Entry 8RXK (electron microscopy, 3.23 A resolution); this record covers chains C and D of the 5 polymer chains in the assembly.

# Chain C (and D)
Molecule: Competence related protein ComM
Organism: Legionella pneumophila
Notes: chain D of this document is another copy of the same molecule, construct and numbering; everything in this record applies to it too
Reference sequence: Q5ZXZ0 (Q5ZXZ0_LEGPH); numbering as in UniProt (aligned over 1-503)
Chain sequence (509 residues; row label = number of the first residue in the row):
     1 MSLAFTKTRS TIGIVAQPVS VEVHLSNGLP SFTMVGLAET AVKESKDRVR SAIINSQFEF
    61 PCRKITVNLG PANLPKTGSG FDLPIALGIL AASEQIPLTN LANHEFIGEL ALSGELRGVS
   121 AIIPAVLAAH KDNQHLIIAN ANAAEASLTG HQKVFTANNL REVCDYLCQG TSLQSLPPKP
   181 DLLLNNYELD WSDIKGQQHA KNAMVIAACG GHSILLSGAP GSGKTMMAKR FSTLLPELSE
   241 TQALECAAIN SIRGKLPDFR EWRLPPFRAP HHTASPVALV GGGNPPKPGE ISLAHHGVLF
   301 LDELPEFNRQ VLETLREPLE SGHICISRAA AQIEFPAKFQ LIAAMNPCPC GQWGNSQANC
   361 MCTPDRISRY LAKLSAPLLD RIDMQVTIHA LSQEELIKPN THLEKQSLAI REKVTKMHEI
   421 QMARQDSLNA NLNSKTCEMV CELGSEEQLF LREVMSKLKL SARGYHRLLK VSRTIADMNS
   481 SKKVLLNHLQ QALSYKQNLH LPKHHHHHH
Disordered / not traced: 350-363, 501-509 (chain D: 181-186, 350-363, 501-509)
Sequence notes: variant Ser-2 (Asn in Q5ZXZ0), Ser-31 (Gly in Q5ZXZ0), Gln-152 (Pro in Q5ZXZ0), Ser-175 (Asn in Q5ZXZ0), Tyr-187 (His in Q5ZXZ0), Gln-198 (His in Q5ZXZ0), Met-361 (Leu in Q5ZXZ0), Leu-408 (Pro in Q5ZXZ0), Asn-479 (Ser in Q5ZXZ0), Ser-480 (Glu in Q5ZXZ0), Ser-481 (Cys in Q5ZXZ0), Lys-482 (Asn in Q5ZXZ0), Leu-485 (Met in Q5ZXZ0), Asn-498 (Ile in Q5ZXZ0); expression tag (504-509)
Ligand contacts:
  - AMP-PNP (ANP; phosphoaminophosphonic acid-adenylate ester), molecule 1: Asp-193, Ile-194, Lys-195, Pro-220, Gly-221, Ser-222, Gly-223, Lys-224, Thr-225, Met-226, Leu-391
  - AMP-PNP (ANP), molecule 2: Pro-377, Arg-381, Asn-433, Ser-434, Ala-462, Arg-463, His-466

# Interface between chain C and chain D
Residue-residue contacts (35):
  Thr-40(C) / Leu-37(D)
  Glu-44(C) / Val-35(D)
  Asp-47(C) / Thr-33(D)  hydrogen bond
  Asp-47(C) / Lys-64(D)  salt bridge
  Arg-48(C) / Ala-72(D)
  Arg-50(C) / Ser-26(D)  hydrogen bond
  Arg-50(C) / Lys-64(D)
  Ser-51(C) / His-24(D)
  Asn-55(C) / Leu-3(D)
  Asn-55(C) / His-24(D)  hydrogen bond
  Ser-79(C) / Ala-72(D)
  Ser-79(C) / Asn-73(D)
  Glu-109(C) / Ala-72(D)  hydrogen bond (side chain-backbone)
  Ala-111(C) / Glu-22(D)
  Leu-112(C) / Leu-3(D)
  Leu-112(C) / Glu-22(D)
  Leu-112(C) / His-24(D)
  Leu-112(C) / Thr-66(D)
  Leu-112(C) / Asn-68(D)
  Ser-113(C) / Leu-3(D)
  Ser-113(C) / Phe-5(D)
  Arg-117(C) / Phe-5(D)
  Asp-193(C) / Lys-435(D)  salt bridge
  Gly-221(C) / Ala-462(D)
  Arg-253(C) / Gln-332(D)
  His-271(C) / Glu-313(D)
  His-272(C) / Glu-313(D)  salt bridge
  Glu-303(C) / Arg-316(D)  salt bridge
  Gln-393(C) / Met-455(D)
  Gln-393(C) / Ser-456(D)  hydrogen bond (side chain-backbone)
  Gln-393(C) / Lys-459(D)
  Leu-396(C) / Met-455(D)  hydrophobic
  Ile-397(C) / Gln-448(D)
  Ile-397(C) / Met-455(D)  hydrophobic
  Pro-399(C) / Gln-448(D)
Also at the interface, not in a pair above, chain C (32 interface residues in all): Ala-41, Ile-54, Ser-120, Leu-189, Asp-190, Lys-195, Pro-220, Asn-284, Asn-400
Also at the interface, not in a pair above, chain D (33 interface residues in all): Met-1, Val-23, Asn-27, Gly-36, Pro-71, Ala-329, Glu-438, Arg-452, Leu-460, Ser-461, Tyr-465

# Overview
The interface between chain C and chain D involves 32 residues on one side and 33 on the other; the contacts
include 5 hydrogen bonds and 4 salt bridges. Among the polar pairs are Asp-47(C)/Lys-64(D),
Asp-193(C)/Lys-435(D) and His-272(C)/Glu-313(D). Ligands of chain C: AMP-PNP.
Chain C and chain D are both Competence related protein ComM (Legionella pneumophila); the structure, ComM
helicase from Legionella pneumophila, coordinating dsDNA and AMP-PNP, was determined by electron microscopy
together with 8RXC and 8RXS from the same study.
